Entry 6RD4 (electron microscopy, 2.90 A resolution); this record covers chains 1 and 6 of the 31 polymer chains in the assembly.

== Chain 1 ==
Name: ATP synthase associated protein ASA1
Source organism: Polytomella sp. Pringsheim 198.80
UniProt: Q85JD5 (Q85JD5_9CHLO); residues 1-618 here = UniProt positions 1-618
Chain sequence (618 residues; each row starts with the number of its first residue):
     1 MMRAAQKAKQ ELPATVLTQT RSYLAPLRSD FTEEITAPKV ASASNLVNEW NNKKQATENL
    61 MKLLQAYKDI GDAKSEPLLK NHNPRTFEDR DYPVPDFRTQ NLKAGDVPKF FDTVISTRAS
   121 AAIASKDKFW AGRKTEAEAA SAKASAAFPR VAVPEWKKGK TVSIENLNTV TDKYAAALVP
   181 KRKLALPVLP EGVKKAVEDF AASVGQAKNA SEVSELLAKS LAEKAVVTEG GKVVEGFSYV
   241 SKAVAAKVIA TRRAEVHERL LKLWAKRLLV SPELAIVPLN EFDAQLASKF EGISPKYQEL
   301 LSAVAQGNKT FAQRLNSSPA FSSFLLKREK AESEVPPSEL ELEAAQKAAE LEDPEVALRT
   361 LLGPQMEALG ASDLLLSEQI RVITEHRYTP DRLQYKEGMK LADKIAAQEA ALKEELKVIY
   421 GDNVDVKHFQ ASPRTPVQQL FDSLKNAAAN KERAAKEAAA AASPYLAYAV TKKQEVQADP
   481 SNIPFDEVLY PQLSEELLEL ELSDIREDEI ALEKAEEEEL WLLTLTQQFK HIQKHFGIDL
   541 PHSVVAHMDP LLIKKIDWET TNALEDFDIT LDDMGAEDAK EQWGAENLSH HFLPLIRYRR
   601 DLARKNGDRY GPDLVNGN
Not modelled in the structure: 1-22, 618

== Chain 6 ==
Name: Mitochondrial ATP synthase subunit ASA6
Source organism: Polytomella sp. Pringsheim 198.80
UniProt: D7P897 (D7P897_9CHLO); residue numbers follow UniProt; this construct covers 1-151
Chain sequence (151 residues; numbered 1 to 151; the number before each row is that of its first residue):
     1 MMLRTLTRSS AVAGQAVRLF KTSAAAAEGN SVAGIIKSVN ETSGANLLSS LKTIKAQAAP
    61 IYPAAASSTG YSTQAKIALF GALSWILYRA DGQSKAHEWI VDLNLNVLQA AWLISFSSLI
   121 PFRAVYFAFR GMAPATASTL NGLKTFSSIS L
Not modelled in the structure: 1-27

== Chain 1 / chain 6 interface ==
Pairs across the interface (74):
  E258(1) with S43(6); G44(6), hydrogen bond (side chain-backbone)
  L261(1) with L47(6)
  K262(1) with V39(6); N40(6), hydrogen bond (side chain-backbone); T42(6), hydrogen bond (side chain-backbone)
  W264(1) with L151(6), hydrophobic
  A265(1) with V39(6), hydrophobic
  K266(1) with I36(6); N40(6)
  R267(1) with S150(6), hydrogen bond (side chain-backbone)
  L269(1) with L51(6); I54(6), hydrophobic; K55(6), hydrogen bond (backbone-side chain)
  V270(1) with V32(6), hydrophobic; I35(6), hydrophobic
  F282(1) with F146(6), hydrophobic; I149(6), hydrophobic; L151(6), hydrophobic
  Q285(1) with F146(6)
  F290(1) with K144(6); F146(6), hydrophobic; S147(6)
  Q298(1) with K144(6); F146(6)
  L301(1) with T145(6); F146(6), hydrophobic
  F311(1) with R130(6)
  L315(1) with F127(6), hydrophobic; R130(6)
  A320(1) with Y126(6)
  F321(1) with Y126(6), hydrophobic; F127(6), hydrophobic
  L325(1) with F122(6)
  L326(1) with F122(6); R123(6); Y126(6), hydrophobic
  E329(1) with R123(6), salt bridge
  K330(1) with R123(6)
  S333(1) with R123(6)
  E334(1) with R123(6), salt bridge; F127(6)
  D353(1) with K52(6), salt bridge
  P354(1) with L51(6)
  E355(1) with L48(6)
  L358(1) with L51(6), hydrophobic
  R359(1) with L48(6)
  M366(1) with L48(6), hydrophobic
  A515(1) with L151(6)
  E519(1) with I36(6)
  L520(1) with N30(6); V32(6), hydrophobic; A33(6); I36(6), hydrophobic
  L522(1) with S148(6); I149(6); S150(6)
  L523(1) with V32(6)
  T524(1) with N30(6), hydrogen bond
  L525(1) with L143(6)
  T526(1) with L143(6); S148(6), hydrogen bond
  Q527(1) with S31(6), hydrogen bond; V32(6)
  F529(1) with G142(6); L143(6), hydrophobic
  H531(1) with P60(6); Y62(6)
  I532(1) with L140(6), hydrophobic
  Q533(1) with L140(6), hydrogen bond (side chain-backbone)
  K534(1) with Y62(6)
  H535(1) with Y62(6), hydrogen bond
  F536(1) with A135(6)
  G537(1) with R130(6), hydrogen bond (backbone-side chain)
Also at the interface, not in a pair above, chain 1 (58 interface residues in all): P272, E273, L274, V277, L286, I293, S302, Q306, A331, E352, H547
Also at the interface, not in a pair above, chain 6 (42 interface residues in all): E28, A58, A124, T136, T139, N141

== In short ==
Chain 1 and chain 6 form an interface of 58 and 42 residues respectively, with 11 hydrogen bonds and 3 salt
bridges. Among the polar pairs are E329(1)-R123(6), E334(1)-R123(6) and D353(1)-K52(6).
Chain 1 is ATP synthase associated protein ASA1 and chain 6 is Mitochondrial ATP synthase subunit ASA6, both
from Polytomella sp. Pringsheim 198.80; the structure, CryoEM structure of Polytomella F-ATP synthase, Full
dimer, composite map, was determined by electron microscopy, deposited together with 6RD5, 6RD6, 6RD7, 6RD8,
6RD9, 6RDA and 46 further entries.
